PDB entry 8WPE | electron microscopy, 2.70 A resolution | chains B and D of the 9 polymer chains in the assembly

# Chain B
Molecule: A22R DNA polymerase processivity factor
From: Monkeypox virus
Sequence (426 residues; each row starts with the number of its first residue):
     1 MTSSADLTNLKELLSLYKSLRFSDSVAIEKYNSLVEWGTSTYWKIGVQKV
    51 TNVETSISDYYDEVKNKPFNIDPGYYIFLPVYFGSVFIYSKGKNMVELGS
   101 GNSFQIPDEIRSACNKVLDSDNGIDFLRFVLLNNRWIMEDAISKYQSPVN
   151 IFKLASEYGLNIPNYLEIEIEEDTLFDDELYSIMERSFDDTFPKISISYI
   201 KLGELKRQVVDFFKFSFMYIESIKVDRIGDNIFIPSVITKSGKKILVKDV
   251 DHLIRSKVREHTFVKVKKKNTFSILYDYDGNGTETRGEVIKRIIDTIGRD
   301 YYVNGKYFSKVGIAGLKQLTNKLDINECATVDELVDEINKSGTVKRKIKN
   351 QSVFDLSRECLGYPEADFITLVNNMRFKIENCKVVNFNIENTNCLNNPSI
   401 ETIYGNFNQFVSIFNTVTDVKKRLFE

# Chain D
Molecule: H5R late gene transcription factor
From: Monkeypox virus
Sequence (210 residues; each row starts with the number of its first residue):
     1 MAWSITNKADTSSFTKMAEIRAHLRNSAENKDKNEDIFPEDVIIPSTKPK
    51 TKRTTTPRKPAATKRSTKKDKEKEEVEEVVIEEYHQTTEENSPPPSSSPG
   101 VGDIVESVAAVELDDSDGDDEPMVQVEAGKVNHSARSDLSDLKVATDNIV
   151 KDLKKIITRISAVSTVLEDVQAAGISRQFTSMTKAITTLSDLVTEGKSKV
   201 VRKKVKTCKK
Disordered / not traced: 1-135, 205-210

# How chain B and chain D interact
Contacting residue pairs - 16 pairs, chain B then chain D:
  F215(B) with S140(D), hydrogen bond (backbone-side chain)
  S216(B) with L139(D), hydrogen bond (side chain-backbone); S140(D)
  F217(B) with L139(D), hydrogen bond (backbone-backbone); S140(D); D141(D); L142(D), hydrophobic
  M218(B) with D138(D)
  Y219(B) with R136(D)
  F263(B) with R136(D)
  N281(B) with K199(D); K203(D)
  G282(B) with K199(D)
  T283(B) with S198(D), hydrogen bond (side chain-backbone); K199(D); R202(D)
Interface residues without a listed pair, chain B (11 interface residues in all): S241, K268
Interface residues without a listed pair, chain D (11 interface residues in all): S137

# In short
Chain B and chain D each contribute 11 residues to their interface, with 4 hydrogen bonds. Polar contacts
include F215(B)-S140(D), S216(B)-L139(D) and T283(B)-S198(D).
Chain B is A22R DNA polymerase processivity factor and chain D is H5R late gene transcription factor, both
from Monkeypox virus; the structure, Structure of monkeypox virus polymerase complex F8-A22-E4-H5 (tag-free
A22) with exogenous DNA, was determined by electron microscopy together with 8WPF, 8WPK and 8WPP from the same
study.
